PDB entry 7ERM | X-ray diffraction, 2.32 A resolution | chains B and C of the 4 polymer chains in the assembly

Chain B (and C):
Molecule: D-tagatose 3-epimerase
Source organism: Agrobacterium sp. SUL3
Notes: chain C of this document is another copy of the same molecule, construct and numbering; everything in this record applies to it too
UniProt: A0A0L6K0Q2 (A0A0L6K0Q2_9RHIZ); residue numbers follow UniProt; this construct covers 1-282
Sequence (283 residues; row label = number of the first residue in the row):
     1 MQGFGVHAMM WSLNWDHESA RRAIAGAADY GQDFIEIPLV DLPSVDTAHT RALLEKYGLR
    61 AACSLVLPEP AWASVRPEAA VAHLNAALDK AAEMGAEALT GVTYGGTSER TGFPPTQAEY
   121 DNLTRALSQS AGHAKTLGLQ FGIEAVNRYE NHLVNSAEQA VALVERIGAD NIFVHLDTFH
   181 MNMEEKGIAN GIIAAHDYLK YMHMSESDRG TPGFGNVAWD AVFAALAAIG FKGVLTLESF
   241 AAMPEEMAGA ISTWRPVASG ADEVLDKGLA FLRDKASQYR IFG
Differences from the reference sequence: expression tag (283)
Metal / ion sites: Mg2+: Glu144, Asp177, Glu238
What the authors report for this chain:
  - mutagenesis - P38N, P38N/V102A/Y201L/I251R (6.3-fold), V102A, V102I, T107N, Y201L, Y201V, T236K: increased catalytic activity on D-fructose
  - mutagenesis - P38N/V102A/Y201L, P38N/V102A/Y201L/S207N, P38N/V102A/Y201L/S207N/I251R: increased stability
  - catalytic residues: Glu144, Asp177, His203, Glu238

How chain B and chain C interact:
Residue-residue contacts (11; chain B residue first):
  Gly213(B) with Lys275(C), hydrogen bond (backbone-side chain)
  Phe214(B) with Asp274(C); Lys275(C); Gln278(C)
  Gly215(B) with Gln278(C)
  Lys267(B) with Asp274(C), salt bridge
  Asp274(B) with Phe214(C); Lys267(C), salt bridge
  Lys275(B) with Gly213(C), hydrogen bond (side chain-backbone); Phe214(C)
  Gln278(B) with Phe214(C)
Also at the interface, not in a pair above, chain B (8 interface residues in all): Asp220
Also at the interface, not in a pair above, chain C (8 interface residues in all): Gly215, Asp220

Overview:
Chain B and chain C each contribute 8 residues to their interface, with 2 hydrogen bonds and 2 salt bridges.
Among the polar pairs are Lys267(B)-Asp274(C) and Gly213(B)-Lys275(C). The paper reports catalytic residues
Glu144(B), Asp177(B) and His203(B) among others; P38N, P38N/V102A/Y201L/I251R and V102A of chain B, among
others, increase catalytic activity on D-fructose; 11 substitutions were tested in all.
Chain B and chain C are both D-tagatose 3-epimerase (Agrobacterium sp. SUL3); the structure, Crystal structure
of D-allulose 3-epimerase from Agrobacterium sp. SUL3, was determined by X-ray diffraction together with 7ERN
and 7ERO from the same study.
